Entry 8VN9 (X-ray diffraction, 1.69 A resolution); this record covers chains A and B of the 4 polymer chains in the assembly.

Chain A:
Name: Intron-encoded endonuclease I-PpoI
Organism: Physarum polycephalum
Notes: EC 3.1.-.-
UniProt: Q94702 (PPO1_PHYPO); numbering as in UniProt (aligned over 2-163)
Amino-acid sequence (162 residues; row label = number of the first residue in the row):
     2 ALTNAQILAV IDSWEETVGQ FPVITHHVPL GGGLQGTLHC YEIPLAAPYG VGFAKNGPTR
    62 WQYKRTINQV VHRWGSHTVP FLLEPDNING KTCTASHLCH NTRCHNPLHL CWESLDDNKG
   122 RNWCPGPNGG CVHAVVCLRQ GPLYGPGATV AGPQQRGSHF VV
Metal / ion sites: Zn2+ site 1: Cys41, Cys100, Cys105, His110; Mg2+: Asn119 (shared with 2 residues of chain D); Na+: Asn119 (shared with 2 residues of chain D); Zn2+ site 2: Cys125, Cys132, His134, Cys138
From the paper describing this entry:
  - catalytic residues: His98
  - mutagenesis - H78A/H98A, H98A: decreased catalytic activity
  - mutagenesis - H78A: unchanged catalytic activity

Chain B:
Name: Intron-encoded endonuclease I-PpoI
Organism: Physarum polycephalum
Notes: EC 3.1.-.-
UniProt: Q94702 (PPO1_PHYPO); residues 202-363 here correspond to UniProt positions 2-163 (UniProt number = residue number - 200)
Amino-acid sequence (162 residues; numbered 202 to 363; the number before each row is that of its first residue):
   202 ALTNAQILAV IDSWEETVGQ FPVITHHVPL GGGLQGTLHC YEIPLAAPYG VGFAKNGPTR
   262 WQYKRTINQV VHRWGSHTVP FLLEPDNING KTCTASHLCH NTRCHNPLHL CWESLDDNKG
   322 RNWCPGPNGG CVHAVVCLRQ GPLYGPGATV AGPQQRGSHF VV
Metal / ion sites: Zn2+ site 1: Cys241, Cys300, Cys305, His310; Mg2+: Asn319 (shared with 2 residues of chain C); Na+: Asn319 (shared with 2 residues of chain C); Zn2+ site 2: Cys325, Cys332, His334, Cys338

How chain A and chain B interact:
Residue-residue contacts (120; chain A residue first):
  Leu9(A) with Arg357(B)
  Ile12(A) with Arg357(B)
  Asp13(A) with Arg357(B), salt bridge
  Glu16(A) with Gln356(B); Arg357(B), hydrogen bond (side chain-backbone); Gly358(B), hydrogen bond (side chain-backbone); Phe361(B)
  Glu17(A) with His360(B)
  Val19(A) with Phe361(B), hydrophobic
  Gly20(A) with Phe361(B)
  Leu39(A) with Val363(B)
  His40(A) with Val362(B); Val363(B), hydrogen bond (side chain-backbone)
  Tyr42(A) with His360(B), hydrogen bond (side chain-backbone); Phe361(B); Val362(B)
  Phe82(A) with Ala352(B), hydrophobic; Gly353(B)
  Glu85(A) with Ala352(B)
  Pro86(A) with Val351(B)
  Ile89(A) with Val351(B), hydrophobic
  Asn90(A) with Ala349(B)
  Cys94(A) with Val351(B), hydrophobic
  Leu99(A) with Pro354(B), hydrophobic
  Asn107(A) with Phe361(B); Val362(B), hydrogen bond (side chain-backbone)
  Pro108(A) with Pro354(B); Gln355(B), hydrogen bond (backbone-backbone); Phe361(B)
  Leu109(A) with Pro354(B); Gln355(B); Gln356(B); Phe361(B); Val362(B); Val363(B)
  His110(A) with Val363(B), hydrogen bond (side chain-backbone)
  Leu111(A) with Gly353(B); Pro354(B)
  Cys112(A) with Thr350(B); Ala352(B)
  Trp113(A) with Thr350(B); Val351(B), hydrogen bond (backbone-backbone); Ala352(B), hydrogen bond (backbone-backbone)
  Glu114(A) with Thr350(B), hydrogen bond
  Asp117(A) with Trp324(B), hydrogen bond (backbone-side chain); Leu344(B)
  Asp118(A) with Gly348(B); Ala349(B), hydrogen bond (side chain-backbone); Thr350(B)
  Lys120(A) with Trp324(B)
  Gly121(A) with Trp324(B)
  Arg122(A) with Thr350(B), hydrogen bond
  Trp124(A) with Asp317(B), hydrogen bond (side chain-backbone); Lys320(B); Gly321(B); Trp324(B), hydrophobic
  Val133(A) with Tyr345(B); Gly346(B); Pro347(B)
  His134(A) with Pro347(B)
  Ala135(A) with Pro347(B), hydrogen bond (backbone-backbone)
  Val136(A) with Thr350(B); Pro354(B)
  Leu144(A) with Asp317(B)
  Tyr145(A) with Val333(B)
  Gly146(A) with Val333(B)
  Pro147(A) with Val333(B); His334(B); Ala335(B), hydrogen bond (backbone-backbone)
  Gly148(A) with Asp318(B)
  Ala149(A) with Ile289(B); Asp318(B), hydrogen bond (backbone-side chain)
  Thr150(A) with Cys312(B); Trp313(B); Glu314(B), hydrogen bond; Asp318(B); Arg322(B), hydrogen bond; Val336(B)
  Val151(A) with Glu285(B); Pro286(B), hydrophobic; Ile289(B), hydrophobic; Cys294(B), hydrophobic; Trp313(B), hydrogen bond (backbone-backbone)
  Ala152(A) with Phe282(B), hydrophobic; Glu285(B); Cys312(B); Trp313(B), hydrogen bond (backbone-backbone)
  Gly153(A) with Phe282(B); Leu311(B)
  Pro154(A) with Pro308(B); Leu309(B); Leu311(B); Val336(B)
  Gln155(A) with Pro308(B), hydrogen bond (backbone-backbone); Leu309(B)
  Gln156(A) with Glu216(B); Leu309(B)
  Arg157(A) with Leu209(B); Ile212(B); Asp213(B), salt bridge; Glu216(B), hydrogen bond (backbone-side chain)
  Gly158(A) with Glu216(B), hydrogen bond (backbone-side chain)
  His160(A) with Glu216(B); Glu217(B); Tyr242(B), hydrogen bond (backbone-side chain)
  Phe161(A) with Glu216(B); Val219(B), hydrophobic; Gly220(B); Tyr242(B); Asn307(B); Pro308(B); Leu309(B)
  Val162(A) with His240(B); Tyr242(B), hydrogen bond (backbone-side chain); Asn307(B), hydrogen bond (backbone-side chain); Leu309(B)
  Val163(A) with Leu239(B); His240(B), hydrogen bond (backbone-side chain); Leu309(B); His310(B), hydrogen bond (backbone-side chain)
Other interface residues (no listed pair), chain A (55 interface residues in all): Leu139
Other interface residues (no listed pair), chain B (57 interface residues in all): Thr238, Pro281, Asn290, Leu299, Leu339

Summary:
55 residues of chain A and 57 residues of chain B are in contact, with 29 hydrogen bonds and 2 salt bridges.
Polar contacts include Asp13(A)-Arg357(B), Arg157(A)-Asp213(B) and Glu16(A)-Arg357(B). Cys41(A), Cys100(A),
Cys105(A) and His110(A) coordinate Zn2+ site 1. From the paper: the catalytic residue His98(A); H78A/H98A and
H98A of chain A reduce catalytic activity.
Chain A and chain B are both Intron-encoded endonuclease I-PpoI (Physarum polycephalum); the structure, Homing
endonuclease I-PpoI-DNA complex:reaction at pH8.0 (Tris) with 500 uM Mg2+ for 80s, was determined by X-ray
diffraction together with 8VMO, 8VMP, 8VMQ, 8VMR, 8VMS, 8VMT and 35 further entries from the same study.
